Entry 4C6G (X-ray diffraction, 2.10 A resolution); this record covers chains A and B of the 4 polymer chains in the assembly.

== Chain A (and B) ==
Name: Phenylalanine ammonia-lyase
Organism: Taxus wallichiana VAR. chinensis
Notes: EC 5.4.3.-, 4.3.1.24; chain B of this document is another copy of the same molecule, construct and numbering; everything in this record applies to it too
Reference sequence: Q68G84 (Q68G84_TAXWC); numbering as in UniProt (aligned over 1-687)
Sequence (707 residues; each row starts with the number of its first residue; numbers below 1 keep their minus sign (Met-19 is residue -19)):
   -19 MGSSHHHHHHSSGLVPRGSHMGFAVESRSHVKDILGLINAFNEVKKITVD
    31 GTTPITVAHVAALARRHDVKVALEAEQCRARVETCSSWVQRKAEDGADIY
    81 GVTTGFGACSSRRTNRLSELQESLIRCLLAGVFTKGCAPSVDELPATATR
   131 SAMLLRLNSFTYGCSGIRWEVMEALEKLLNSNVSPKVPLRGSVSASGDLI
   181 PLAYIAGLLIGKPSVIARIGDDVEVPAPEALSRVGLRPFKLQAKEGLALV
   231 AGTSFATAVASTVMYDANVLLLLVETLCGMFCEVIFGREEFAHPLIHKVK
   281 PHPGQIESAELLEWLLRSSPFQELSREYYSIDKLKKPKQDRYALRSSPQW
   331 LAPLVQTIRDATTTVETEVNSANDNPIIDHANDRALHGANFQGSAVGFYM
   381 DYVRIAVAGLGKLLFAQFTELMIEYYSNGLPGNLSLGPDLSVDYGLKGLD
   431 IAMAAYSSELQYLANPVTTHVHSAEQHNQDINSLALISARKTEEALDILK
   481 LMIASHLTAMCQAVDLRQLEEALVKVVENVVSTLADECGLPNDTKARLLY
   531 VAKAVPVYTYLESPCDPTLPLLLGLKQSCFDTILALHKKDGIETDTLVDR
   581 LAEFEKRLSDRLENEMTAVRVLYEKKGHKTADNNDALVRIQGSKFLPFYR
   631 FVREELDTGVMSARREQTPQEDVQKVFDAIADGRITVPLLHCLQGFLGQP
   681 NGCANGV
Unresolved in the structure: -19 to 8, 56-57, 82-99, 115-121, 568-573, 606-617, 678-687 (chain B: -19 to 8, 56-57, 87-98, 115-121, 568-577, 606-617, 678-687)
Differences from the reference sequence: expression tag (-19 to 0); engineered mutation Ala231 (Asn in Q68G84)
UniProt features mapped onto this chain:
  - active site: Tyr80 (Proton donor/acceptor)
  - binding site ((E)-cinnamate): Gln319, Arg325, Asn355, Lys427, Glu455, Asn458
  - modified residue: Ser176 (2,3-didehydroalanine (Ser))
  - cross-link: Ala175 to Gly177 (5-imidazolinone (Ala-Gly))
  - mutagenesis: Tyr80 (Y80A/F: Abolishes enzyme activity), Gln319 (Q319M: Increases deamination activity with beta-Phe. Increases beta-regioselectivity in the amination of cinnamate. Abolishes enzyme activity; when associated with K-325), Tyr322 (Y322A: Abolishes the formation of the MIO cofactor and thereby abolishes enzyme activity; Y322X: Abolishes enzyme activity; when associated with X-371), Arg325 (R325K: Increases deamination activity with beta-Phe. Increases beta-regioselectivity in the amination of cinnamate. Abolishes enzyme activity; when associated with M-319), Asn355 (N355X: Abolishes enzyme activity; when associated with X-231), Phe371 (F371X: Abolishes enzyme activity; when associated with X-322)

== Interface between chain A and chain B ==
Pairs across the interface (171):
  Tyr80(A) - Lys318(B)
  Cys144(A) - Val279(B)  hydrophobic
  Ala175(A) - Tyr322(B)
  Ser176(A) - Tyr322(B)
  Thr233(A) - Lys280(B)
  Glu270(A) - Ala365(B)
  Glu270(A) - Leu366(B)
  Glu270(A) - His367(B)  salt bridge
  Phe271(A) - His367(B)
  His273(A) - Arg364(B)  hydrogen bond
  His273(A) - Leu366(B)
  Leu275(A) - Asp359(B)
  Leu275(A) - Leu366(B)  hydrophobic
  Ile276(A) - Leu366(B)  hydrophobic
  Ile276(A) - His367(B)
  Ile276(A) - Asn370(B)  hydrogen bond (backbone-side chain)
  Val279(A) - Cys144(B)  hydrophobic
  Val279(A) - Ser351(B)
  Val279(A) - Ala352(B)  hydrogen bond (backbone-backbone)
  Val279(A) - Asn370(B)
  Lys280(A) - Thr233(B)
  Lys280(A) - Glu348(B)  salt bridge
  Lys280(A) - Ser351(B)
  Lys280(A) - Asn370(B)  hydrogen bond (side chain-backbone)
  Lys280(A) - Gln372(B)  hydrogen bond (side chain-backbone)
  Pro281(A) - Thr347(B)
  His282(A) - Thr344(B)
  His282(A) - Thr347(B)
  His282(A) - Glu348(B)  salt bridge
  His282(A) - Ala375(B)
  Gln285(A) - Asn370(B)  hydrogen bond
  Lys313(A) - Asp78(B)  salt bridge
  Leu314(A) - Asp78(B)
  Lys318(A) - Asp78(B)  salt bridge
  Lys318(A) - Tyr80(B)
  Lys318(A) - His367(B)
  Gln319(A) - Tyr80(B)
  Gln319(A) - Asn355(B)  hydrogen bond
  Gln319(A) - His367(B)
  Arg321(A) - His457(B)
  Arg321(A) - Asn458(B)
  Tyr322(A) - Ala175(B)
  Tyr322(A) - Ser176(B)
  Tyr322(A) - Phe371(B)
  Tyr322(A) - Gln372(B)
  Tyr322(A) - Asn458(B)  hydrogen bond (backbone-backbone)
  Tyr322(A) - Gln459(B)
  Tyr322(A) - Asp460(B)
  Tyr322(A) - Ile461(B)
  Ala323(A) - Asp460(B)  hydrogen bond (backbone-side chain)
  Arg325(A) - Gly368(B)  hydrogen bond (side chain-backbone)
  Arg325(A) - Ala369(B)
  Arg325(A) - Phe371(B)
  Ser326(A) - Ala369(B)
  Ser326(A) - Gln372(B)  hydrogen bond
  Ser326(A) - Ile461(B)
  Gln329(A) - Ala369(B)  hydrogen bond (side chain-backbone)
  Gln329(A) - Asn370(B)  hydrogen bond
  Gln329(A) - Gln372(B)
  Gln329(A) - Ser374(B)  hydrogen bond (backbone-side chain)
  Trp330(A) - Ser374(B)
  Trp330(A) - Phe378(B)  hydrophobic
  Trp330(A) - Val451(B)  hydrophobic
  Trp330(A) - Ile461(B)  hydrophobic
  Trp330(A) - Asn462(B)
  Trp330(A) - Ser463(B)
  Pro333(A) - Ser374(B)
  Pro333(A) - Phe378(B)  hydrophobic
  Pro333(A) - Tyr379(B)  hydrophobic
  Leu334(A) - Phe378(B)  hydrophobic
  Gln336(A) - Thr344(B)
  Gln336(A) - Tyr379(B)
  Thr337(A) - Tyr382(B)  hydrogen bond
  Asp340(A) - Asp340(B)
  Thr344(A) - His282(B)
  Thr344(A) - Gln336(B)
  Thr347(A) - Pro281(B)
  Thr347(A) - His282(B)
  Glu348(A) - Lys280(B)  salt bridge
  Glu348(A) - His282(B)  salt bridge
  Ser351(A) - Val279(B)
  Ser351(A) - Lys280(B)
  Ala352(A) - Val279(B)  hydrogen bond (backbone-backbone)
  Asn355(A) - Gln319(B)  hydrogen bond
  Asn355(A) - Arg325(B)
  Asp359(A) - Leu275(B)
  Arg364(A) - Glu270(B)
  Arg364(A) - His273(B)
  Ala365(A) - Glu270(B)
  Leu366(A) - Glu270(B)
  Leu366(A) - His273(B)
  Leu366(A) - Leu275(B)  hydrophobic
  Leu366(A) - Ile276(B)  hydrophobic
  His367(A) - Glu270(B)  salt bridge
  His367(A) - Phe271(B)
  His367(A) - Lys318(B)
  His367(A) - Gln319(B)
  Gly368(A) - Arg325(B)  hydrogen bond (backbone-side chain)
  Ala369(A) - Arg325(B)
  Ala369(A) - Ser326(B)
  Ala369(A) - Gln329(B)  hydrogen bond (backbone-side chain)
  Asn370(A) - Ile276(B)  hydrogen bond (side chain-backbone)
  Asn370(A) - Val279(B)
  Asn370(A) - Lys280(B)  hydrogen bond (backbone-side chain)
  Asn370(A) - Gln285(B)  hydrogen bond
  Asn370(A) - Gln329(B)  hydrogen bond
  Phe371(A) - Tyr322(B)
  Phe371(A) - Arg325(B)
  Gln372(A) - Lys280(B)  hydrogen bond (backbone-side chain)
  Gln372(A) - Tyr322(B)
  Gln372(A) - Ser326(B)  hydrogen bond
  Gln372(A) - Gln329(B)
  Ser374(A) - Gln329(B)  hydrogen bond (side chain-backbone)
  Ser374(A) - Trp330(B)
  Ser374(A) - Pro333(B)
  Ala375(A) - His282(B)
  Ala375(A) - Pro333(B)  hydrophobic
  Phe378(A) - Trp330(B)  hydrophobic
  Phe378(A) - Pro333(B)  hydrophobic
  Phe378(A) - Leu334(B)  hydrophobic
  Phe378(A) - Ile385(B)
  Tyr379(A) - Pro333(B)  hydrophobic
  Tyr379(A) - Gln336(B)
  Tyr379(A) - Thr337(B)
  Tyr382(A) - Thr337(B)  hydrogen bond
  Tyr382(A) - Tyr382(B)
  Tyr382(A) - Ile385(B)  hydrophobic
  Tyr382(A) - Ala386(B)
  Ile385(A) - Phe378(B)
  Ile385(A) - Tyr382(B)  hydrophobic
  Ile385(A) - Ile385(B)  hydrophobic
  Ile385(A) - Pro446(B)  hydrophobic
  Ile385(A) - Thr448(B)
  Ala386(A) - Tyr382(B)
  Gly389(A) - Phe378(B)
  Lys392(A) - Val451(B)  hydrogen bond (side chain-backbone)
  Leu393(A) - Ile461(B)  hydrophobic
  Ala396(A) - Asp460(B)
  Glu400(A) - Asp460(B)
  Tyr406(A) - Gln456(B)
  Tyr406(A) - His457(B)
  Gln441(A) - Thr449(B)
  Ala444(A) - Pro446(B)
  Ala444(A) - Thr449(B)
  Asn445(A) - Pro446(B)
  Pro446(A) - Ile385(B)  hydrophobic
  Pro446(A) - Ala444(B)
  Pro446(A) - Asn445(B)
  Pro446(A) - Pro446(B)
  Thr448(A) - Ile385(B)
  Thr449(A) - Gln441(B)
  Thr449(A) - Ala444(B)
  Val451(A) - Trp330(B)  hydrophobic
  Val451(A) - Lys392(B)  hydrogen bond (backbone-side chain)
  Gln456(A) - Tyr406(B)
  His457(A) - Arg321(B)
  His457(A) - Tyr406(B)
  Asn458(A) - Arg321(B)  hydrogen bond
  Asn458(A) - Tyr322(B)  hydrogen bond (backbone-backbone)
  Gln459(A) - Tyr322(B)
  Asp460(A) - Tyr322(B)
  Asp460(A) - Ala323(B)  hydrogen bond (side chain-backbone)
  Asp460(A) - Ala396(B)
  Asp460(A) - Glu400(B)
  Ile461(A) - Tyr322(B)
  Ile461(A) - Ser326(B)
  Ile461(A) - Trp330(B)  hydrophobic
  Ile461(A) - Leu393(B)  hydrophobic
  Ile461(A) - Ala396(B)  hydrophobic
  Asn462(A) - Trp330(B)
  Ser463(A) - Trp330(B)
Also at the interface, not in a pair above, chain A (81 interface residues in all): Asp78, Asp320, Asn350, Ile357, Asp381, Ala388
Also at the interface, not in a pair above, chain B (82 interface residues in all): Thr84, His277, Lys313, Leu314, Asn350, Ile357, Asp381, Ala388, Gly389

== In short ==
The interface between chain A and chain B involves 81 residues on one side and 82 on the other, with 32
hydrogen bonds and 8 salt bridges. Polar pairs include Glu270(A)-His367(B), Lys280(A)-Glu348(B) and
His282(A)-Glu348(B).
Chain A and chain B are both Phenylalanine ammonia-lyase (Taxus wallichiana VAR. chinensis); the structure,
Structural Investigations into the Stereochemistry and Activity of a Phenylalanine-2,3-Aminomutase from Taxus
chinensis, was determined by X-ray diffraction together with 4C5R, 4C5S, 4C5U and 4CQ5 from the same study.
